4ITU - chains A and C of the 4 polymer chains in the assembly; structure by X-ray diffraction, 1.60 A resolution.

== Chain A (and C) ==
Protein: Short-chain dehydrogenase/reductase SDR
From: Xanthobacter autotrophicus
Notes: chain C of this document is another copy of the same molecule, construct and numbering; everything in this record applies to it too
Reference sequence: A7IQH5 (A7IQH5_XANP2); residue numbers follow UniProt; this construct covers 1-255
Amino-acid sequence (269 residues; numbered -13 to 255; the number before each row is that of its first residue; numbers below 1 keep their minus sign (Met-13 is residue -13)):
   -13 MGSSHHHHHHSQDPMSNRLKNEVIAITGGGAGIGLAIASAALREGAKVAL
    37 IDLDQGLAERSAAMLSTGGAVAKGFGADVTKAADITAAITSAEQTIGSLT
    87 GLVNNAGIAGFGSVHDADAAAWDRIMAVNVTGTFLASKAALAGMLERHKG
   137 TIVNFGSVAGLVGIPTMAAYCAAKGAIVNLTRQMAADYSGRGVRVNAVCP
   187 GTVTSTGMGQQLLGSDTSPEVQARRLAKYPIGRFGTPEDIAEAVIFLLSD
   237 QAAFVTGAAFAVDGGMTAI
Disordered / not traced: -13 to 2 (chain C: -13 to 2, 200-206)
Differences from the reference sequence: expression tag (-13 to 0)
Small-molecule neighbours:
  - 1HS (2-{[(2S)-2-hydroxypropyl]sulfanyl}ethanesulfonic acid): Ser143, Val144, Ala145, Ile150, Met153, Tyr156, Thr188, Met194, Leu198, Arg211, Lys214, Tyr215, Met252
  - NADH (NAI; 1,4-dihydronicotinamide adenine dinucleotide): Gly14, Ala17, Gly18, Ile19, Gly20, Asp38, Leu39, Asp40, Leu43, Ala63, Asp64, Val65, Thr66, Asn91, Ala92, Gly93, Ile94, Arg110, Val114, Asn115, Phe141, Gly142, Ser143, Tyr156, Lys160, Pro186, Gly187, Thr188, Val189, Thr192, Gly193, Met194, Gly195
Curated features (UniProtKB/Swiss-Prot):
  - active site: Tyr156 (Proton acceptor)
  - binding site (NAD(+)): Ile19, Asp38, Asp64, Val65, Asn91, Lys160, Val189 to Gly193
  - binding site ((S)-2-hydroxypropyl-coenzyme M): Ser143, Tyr156, Thr188, Tyr215
  - site: Ser143 (Transition state stabilizer), Lys160 (Lowers pKa of active site Tyr)
  - mutagenesis: Ser143 (S143A: Retains very weak activity), Tyr156 (Y156A: Retains some activity but with more than 2200-fold decrease in catalytic efficiency; Y156F: Loss of activity), Lys160 (K160A: Loss of activity), Arg211 (R211A: Severely impaired in the oxidation of S-HPC or reduction of 2-KPC but largely unaffected in the oxidation and reduction of aliphatic alcohols and ketones), Lys214 (K214A: Severely impaired in the oxidation of S-HPC or reduction of 2-KPC but largely unaffected in the oxidation and reduction of aliphatic alcohols and ketones)

== How chain A and chain C interact ==
Pairs across the interface - 64 pairs, chain A then chain C:
  Arg4(A) - Arg4(C)
  Arg4(A) - Gln237(C)  hydrogen bond
  Arg29(A) - Gln237(C)
  Arg168(A) - Ala254(C)
  Ala171(A) - Pro216(C)
  Ala172(A) - Ile255(C)  hydrophobic
  Ser175(A) - Pro216(C)
  Ser175(A) - Ile217(C)
  Gly176(A) - Pro216(C)  hydrogen bond (backbone-backbone)
  Gly176(A) - Ile217(C)
  Pro216(A) - Ala171(C)
  Pro216(A) - Ser175(C)
  Pro216(A) - Gly176(C)  hydrogen bond (backbone-backbone)
  Ile217(A) - Ser175(C)
  Ile217(A) - Gly176(C)
  Ile217(A) - Ala239(C)
  Ile217(A) - Phe240(C)  hydrophobic
  Arg219(A) - Ala239(C)
  Arg219(A) - Phe240(C)
  Phe220(A) - Phe240(C)
  Gly221(A) - Phe240(C)
  Asp225(A) - Phe240(C)
  Glu228(A) - Phe232(C)
  Glu228(A) - Gln237(C)
  Ala229(A) - Phe232(C)  hydrophobic
  Phe232(A) - Glu228(C)
  Phe232(A) - Ala229(C)  hydrophobic
  Phe232(A) - Phe232(C)  hydrophobic
  Phe232(A) - Phe246(C)  hydrophobic
  Gln237(A) - Arg4(C)  hydrogen bond
  Gln237(A) - Arg29(C)
  Gln237(A) - Glu228(C)
  Ala239(A) - Ile217(C)
  Ala239(A) - Arg219(C)
  Phe240(A) - Ile217(C)  hydrophobic
  Phe240(A) - Arg219(C)
  Phe240(A) - Phe220(C)
  Phe240(A) - Gly221(C)
  Phe240(A) - Asp225(C)
  Phe240(A) - Val248(C)
  Phe240(A) - Asp249(C)
  Phe240(A) - Gly250(C)  hydrogen bond (backbone-backbone)
  Val241(A) - Phe246(C)  hydrophobic
  Val241(A) - Ala247(C)
  Val241(A) - Val248(C)  hydrophobic
  Thr242(A) - Asp249(C)
  Thr242(A) - Gly250(C)
  Thr242(A) - Gly251(C)  hydrogen bond (backbone-backbone)
  Gly243(A) - Ala254(C)
  Ala244(A) - Ala247(C)
  Phe246(A) - Phe232(C)  hydrophobic
  Phe246(A) - Val241(C)  hydrophobic
  Phe246(A) - Phe246(C)  hydrophobic
  Ala247(A) - Ala244(C)
  Val248(A) - Phe240(C)
  Val248(A) - Val241(C)  hydrophobic
  Asp249(A) - Phe240(C)
  Asp249(A) - Thr242(C)
  Gly250(A) - Phe240(C)  hydrogen bond (backbone-backbone)
  Gly250(A) - Thr242(C)
  Gly251(A) - Thr242(C)  hydrogen bond (backbone-backbone)
  Ala254(A) - Arg168(C)
  Ala254(A) - Gly243(C)
  Ile255(A) - Ala172(C)  hydrophobic
Other interface residues (no listed pair), chain A (36 interface residues in all): Gly187, Thr188, Tyr215, Ile226, Leu233
Other interface residues (no listed pair), chain C (36 interface residues in all): Gly187, Thr188, Tyr215, Ile226, Leu233

== Overview ==
The chain A/chain C interface involves 36 residues from each chain; the contacts include 8 hydrogen bonds.
Polar contacts include Arg4(A)-Gln237(C), Gly176(A)-Pro216(C) and Phe240(A)-Gly250(C). Chain A binds NADH and
compound 1HS.
Both chains are Short-chain dehydrogenase/reductase SDR (Xanthobacter autotrophicus). Entry 4ITU (Crystal
structure of S-2-HYDROXYPROPYL COENZYME M DEHYDROGENASE (S-HPCDH) bound to S-HPC AND NADH) was determined by
X-ray diffraction together with 4GH5 from the same study.
